Entry 4EY9 (X-ray diffraction, 1.47 A resolution); this record covers chains B and D of the 4 polymer chains in the assembly.

[Chain B (and D)]
Molecule: Insulin B chain
Organism: Homo sapiens
Notes: chain D of this document is another copy of the same molecule, construct and numbering; everything in this record applies to it too
Reference sequence: P01308 (INS_HUMAN); residues 1-30 here correspond to UniProt positions 25-54 (UniProt number = residue number + 24)
Amino-acid sequence (30 residues; numbered 1 to 30; the number before each row is that of its first residue):
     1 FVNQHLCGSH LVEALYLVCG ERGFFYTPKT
Ion coordination: Zn2+ near His10 (its only coordinating residue here)

[Chain B / chain D interface]
Contacting residue pairs - 28 pairs, chain B then chain D:
  Gly8(B) - Tyr16(D)
  Ser9(B) - Glu13(D)
  Ser9(B) - Tyr16(D)
  Val12(B) - Val12(D)
  Val12(B) - Tyr16(D)  hydrophobic
  Val12(B) - Phe24(D)  hydrophobic
  Tyr16(B) - Gly8(D)
  Tyr16(B) - Ser9(D)
  Tyr16(B) - Val12(D)  hydrophobic
  Tyr16(B) - Tyr26(D)
  Gly20(B) - Tyr26(D)
  Gly20(B) - Pro28(D)
  Glu21(B) - Pro28(D)
  Glu21(B) - Thr30(D)
  Gly23(B) - Tyr26(D)
  Gly23(B) - Pro28(D)
  Phe24(B) - Val12(D)  hydrophobic
  Phe24(B) - Phe24(D)  hydrophobic
  Phe24(B) - Phe25(D)
  Phe24(B) - Tyr26(D)  hydrogen bond (backbone-backbone)
  Phe25(B) - Phe24(D)
  Phe25(B) - Phe25(D)  hydrophobic
  Tyr26(B) - Tyr16(D)  hydrophobic
  Tyr26(B) - Gly23(D)
  Tyr26(B) - Phe24(D)  hydrogen bond (backbone-backbone)
  Pro28(B) - Glu21(D)
  Pro28(B) - Gly23(D)
  Lys29(B) - Glu21(D)
Also at the interface, not in a pair above, chain B (13 interface residues in all): Glu13
Also at the interface, not in a pair above, chain D (14 interface residues in all): Gly20, Arg22

[Summary]
13 residues of chain B and 14 residues of chain D are in contact; the contacts include 2 hydrogen bonds. Its
one hydrogen bond, Phe24(B)-Tyr26(D), is backbone to backbone.
Both chains are Insulin B chain (Homo sapiens). Entry 4EY9 (Human Insulin) was determined by X-ray
diffraction, deposited together with 4EWW, 4EWX, 4EWZ, 4EX0, 4EX1, 4EXX and 17 further entries.
